Entry 6SLJ (X-ray diffraction, 3.04 A resolution); this record covers chains B and C of the 6 polymer chains in the assembly.

[Chain B]
Protein: RagA protein
From: Porphyromonas gingivalis (strain ATCC BAA-308 / W83)
UniProt: Q7MXJ7 (Q7MXJ7_PORGI); residues 21-1017 here = UniProt positions 21-1017
Chain sequence (997 residues; each row starts with the number of its first residue):
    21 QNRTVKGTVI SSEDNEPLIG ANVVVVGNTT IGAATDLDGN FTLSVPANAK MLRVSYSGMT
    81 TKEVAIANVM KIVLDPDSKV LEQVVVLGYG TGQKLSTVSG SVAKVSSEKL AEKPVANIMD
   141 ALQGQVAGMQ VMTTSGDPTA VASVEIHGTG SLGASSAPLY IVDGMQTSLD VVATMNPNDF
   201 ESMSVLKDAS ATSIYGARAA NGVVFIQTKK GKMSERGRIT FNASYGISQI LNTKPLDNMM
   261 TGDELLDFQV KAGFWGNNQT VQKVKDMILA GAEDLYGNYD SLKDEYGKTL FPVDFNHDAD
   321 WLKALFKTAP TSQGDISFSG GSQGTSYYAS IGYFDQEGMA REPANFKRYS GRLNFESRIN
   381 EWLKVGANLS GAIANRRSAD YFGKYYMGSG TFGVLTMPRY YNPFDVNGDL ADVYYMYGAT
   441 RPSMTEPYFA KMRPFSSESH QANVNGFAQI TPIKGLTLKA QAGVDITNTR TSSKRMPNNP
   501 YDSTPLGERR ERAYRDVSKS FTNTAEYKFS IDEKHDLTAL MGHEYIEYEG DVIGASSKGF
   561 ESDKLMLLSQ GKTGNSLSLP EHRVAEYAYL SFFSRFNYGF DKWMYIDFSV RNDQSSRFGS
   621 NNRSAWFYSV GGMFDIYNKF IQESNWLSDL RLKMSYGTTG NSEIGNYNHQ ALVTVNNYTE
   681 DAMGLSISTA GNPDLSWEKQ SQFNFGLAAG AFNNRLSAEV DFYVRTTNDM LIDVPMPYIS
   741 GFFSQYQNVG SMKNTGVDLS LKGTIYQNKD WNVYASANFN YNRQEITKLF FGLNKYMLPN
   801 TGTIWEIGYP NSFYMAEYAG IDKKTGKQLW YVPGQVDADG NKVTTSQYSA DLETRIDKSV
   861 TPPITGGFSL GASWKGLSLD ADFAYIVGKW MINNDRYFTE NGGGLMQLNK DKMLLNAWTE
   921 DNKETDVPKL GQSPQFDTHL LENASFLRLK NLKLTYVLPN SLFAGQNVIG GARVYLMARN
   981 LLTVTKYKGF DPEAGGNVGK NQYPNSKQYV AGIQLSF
Unresolved in the structure: 21-114, 839-841

[Chain C]
Protein: Lipoprotein RagB
From: Porphyromonas gingivalis (strain ATCC BAA-308 / W83)
UniProt: F5H948 (F5H948_PORGI); numbering as in UniProt (aligned over 20-501)
Chain sequence (488 residues; each row starts with the number of its first residue):
    20 CELDRDPEGK DFQQPYTSFV QTKQNRDGLY ALLRNTENPR MHFYQELQSD MYCTTITDGN
    80 SLAPFVNWDL GILNDHGRAD EDEVSGIAGY YFVYNRLNQQ ANAFVNNTEA ALQNQVYKNS
   140 TEIANAKSFL AEGKVLQALA IWRLMDRFSF HESVTEVNSG AKDLGVILLK EYNPGYIGPR
   200 ATKAQCYDYI LSRLSEAIEV LPENRESVLY VSRDYAYALR ARIYLALGEY GKAAADAKMV
   260 VDKYPLIGAA DASEFENIYR SDANNPEIIF RGFASATLGS FTATTLNGAA PAGKDIKYNP
   320 SAVPFQWVVD LYENEDFRKS VYIAKVVKKD KGYLVNKFLE DKAYRDVQDK PNLKVGARYF
   380 SVAEVYLILV ESALQTGDTP TAEKYLKALS KARGAEVSVV NMEALQAERT RELIGEGSRL
   440 RDMVRWSIPN NHDAFETQPG LEGFANTTPL KAQAPVGFYA YTWEFPQRDR QTNPQLIKNW
   500 PIHHHHHH
Unresolved in the structure: 502-507
Sequence notes: expression tag (502-507)
Covalently attached groups: palmitic acid (PLM) linked to Cys-20

[Interface between chain B and chain C]
Residue-residue contacts (18; chain B residue first):
  Arg-509(B) / Glu-27(C)  salt bridge
  Glu-561(B) / Gln-43(C)  hydrogen bond
  Lys-564(B) / Gly-28(C)
  Lys-564(B) / Lys-29(C)
  Lys-564(B) / Asp-30(C)
  Leu-565(B) / Gly-28(C)
  Leu-565(B) / Lys-29(C)
  Leu-565(B) / Asp-30(C)
  Leu-567(B) / Glu-27(C)
  Leu-567(B) / Gly-28(C)
  Gln-570(B) / Gly-28(C)  hydrogen bond (side chain-backbone)
  Thr-573(B) / Thr-296(C)  hydrogen bond (side chain-backbone)
  Thr-573(B) / Leu-297(C)
  Gly-574(B) / Thr-296(C)
  Leu-577(B) / Thr-296(C)
  Glu-680(B) / Val-366(C)
  Asp-681(B) / Val-366(C)
  Asp-681(B) / Gln-367(C)  hydrogen bond (side chain-backbone)
Interface residues without a listed pair, chain B (13 interface residues in all): Lys-494, Ser-562
Interface residues without a listed pair, chain C (11 interface residues in all): Ser-294, Asp-368

[In short]
Chain B and chain C form an interface of 13 and 11 residues respectively; the contacts include 4 hydrogen
bonds and 1 salt bridge. Among the polar pairs are Arg-509(B)/Glu-27(C), Glu-561(B)/Gln-43(C) and
Gln-570(B)/Gly-28(C).
Here chain B is RagA protein and chain C is Lipoprotein RagB, both from Porphyromonas gingivalis (strain ATCC
BAA-308 / W83). Entry 6SLJ (Structure of the RagAB peptide transporter) was determined by X-ray diffraction
(same publication as 6SLI, 6SLN, 6SM3, 6SML and 6SMQ).
